Entry 8VGL (electron microscopy, 2.60 A resolution); this record covers chains A and D of the 8 polymer chains in the assembly.

Chain A (and D):
Name: Chimeric Nav1.7-NavAb
Source organism: Aliarcobacter butzleri RM4018
Notes: chain D of this document is another copy of the same molecule, construct and numbering; everything in this record applies to it too
Chain sequence (296 residues; numbered 1475 to 1770; the number before each row is that of its first residue):
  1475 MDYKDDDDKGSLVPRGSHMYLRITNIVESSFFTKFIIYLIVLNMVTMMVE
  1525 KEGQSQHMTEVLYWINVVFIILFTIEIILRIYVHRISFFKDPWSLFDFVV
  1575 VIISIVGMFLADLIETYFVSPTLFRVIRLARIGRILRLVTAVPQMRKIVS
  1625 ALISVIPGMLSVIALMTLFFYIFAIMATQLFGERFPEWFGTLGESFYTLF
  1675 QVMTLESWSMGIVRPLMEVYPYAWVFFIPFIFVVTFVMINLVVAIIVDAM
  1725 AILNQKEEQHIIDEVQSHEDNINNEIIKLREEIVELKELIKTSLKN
Not modelled in the structure: 1475-1488, 1760-1770

Chain A / chain D interface:
Pairs across the interface - 86 pairs, chain A then chain D:
  Met1518(A) with Tyr1645(D), hydrophobic
  Met1522(A) with Tyr1645(D)
  Phe1598(A) with Gln1653(D)
  Arg1599(A) with Gln1653(D), hydrogen bond (side chain-backbone); Leu1654(D)
  Arg1602(A) with Met1650(D); Gln1653(D); Leu1654(D)
  Ile1606(A) with Ile1646(D), hydrophobic; Ile1649(D), hydrophobic
  Ile1609(A) with Leu1642(D), hydrophobic; Ile1646(D), hydrophobic
  Leu1610(A) with Ile1646(D), hydrophobic
  Val1613(A) with Leu1639(D), hydrophobic; Leu1642(D), hydrophobic
  Met1619(A) with Ser1635(D); Leu1639(D)
  Val1623(A) with Leu1639(D), hydrophobic
  Leu1626(A) with Leu1639(D), hydrophobic; Phe1710(D); Val1711(D), hydrophobic; Asn1714(D)
  Val1629(A) with Asn1714(D)
  Ile1630(A) with Phe1710(D), hydrophobic
  Met1633(A) with Phe1710(D), hydrophobic
  Glu1661(A) with Arg1688(D)
  Trp1662(A) with Arg1688(D)
  Tyr1671(A) with Trp1682(D); Ser1683(D), hydrogen bond; Val1687(D); Arg1688(D); Met1691(D); Trp1698(D), hydrophobic; Ile1702(D), hydrophobic
  Thr1672(A) with Arg1688(D), hydrogen bond
  Phe1674(A) with Trp1682(D), hydrophobic; Phe1706(D), hydrophobic
  Gln1675(A) with Trp1682(D); Ser1683(D), hydrogen bond; Met1684(D); Arg1688(D), hydrogen bond
  Thr1678(A) with Trp1682(D), hydrogen bond
  Glu1680(A) with Leu1679(D); Ser1681(D); Trp1682(D); Ser1683(D), hydrogen bond (side chain-backbone); Met1684(D), hydrogen bond (side chain-backbone)
  Ser1681(A) with Met1684(D)
  Gly1685(A) with Met1684(D)
  Val1716(A) with Ile1713(D), hydrophobic
  Ile1720(A) with Val1717(D), hydrophobic; Ile1720(D), hydrophobic
  Ala1723(A) with Val1721(D), hydrophobic
  Met1724(A) with Val1721(D), hydrophobic; Met1724(D), hydrophobic
  Leu1727(A) with Val1721(D); Ala1725(D), hydrophobic
  Asn1728(A) with Asn1728(D)
  Glu1731(A) with Asn1728(D), hydrogen bond; Glu1731(D); Glu1732(D), hydrogen bond (side chain-backbone)
  His1734(A) with Glu1732(D), salt bridge
  Ile1735(A) with Ile1735(D), hydrophobic; Ile1736(D), hydrophobic
  Glu1738(A) with Ile1736(D); Val1739(D); Gln1740(D), hydrogen bond
  His1742(A) with His1742(D); Glu1743(D), salt bridge
  Asn1745(A) with Glu1743(D), hydrogen bond; Asn1747(D)
  Ile1746(A) with Glu1743(D); Ile1746(D), hydrophobic; Asn1747(D); Ile1750(D)
  Glu1749(A) with Asn1747(D); Ile1750(D); Arg1754(D), salt bridge
  Ile1750(A) with Ile1750(D)
  Leu1753(A) with Ile1750(D); Leu1753(D), hydrophobic; Arg1754(D); Ile1757(D)
  Glu1756(A) with Arg1754(D), salt bridge
  Ile1757(A) with Ile1757(D), hydrophobic
  Glu1759(A) with Val1758(D)
Also at the interface, not in a pair above, chain A (51 interface residues in all): Leu1612, Gln1618, Ile1622, Ile1686, Ile1719, Ser1741, Lys1752
Also at the interface, not in a pair above, chain D (49 interface residues in all): Val1636, Ala1638, Glu1657, Ile1705

Overview:
51 residues of chain A and 49 residues of chain D are in contact, with 12 hydrogen bonds and 4 salt bridges.
Among the polar pairs are His1734(A)-Glu1732(D), His1742(A)-Glu1743(D) and Glu1749(A)-Arg1754(D).
Chain A and chain D are both Chimeric Nav1.7-NavAb (Aliarcobacter butzleri RM4018); the structure, CryoEM
structure of Nav1.7 in complex with wild type Fab 7A9, was determined by electron microscopy (same publication
as 8VEG, 8VGE, 8VGF, 8VGG, 8VGM, 8VGN and 3 further entries).
